Entry 9B1X (electron microscopy, 3.07 A resolution); this record covers chains Y and s of the 54 polymer chains in the assembly.

Chain Y:
Molecule: 23S rRNA
Organism: Mycolicibacterium smegmatis
Sequence (3120 nucleotides; each row starts with the number of its first residue):
     1 UAAGUGUUUAAGGGCGCAUGGUGGAUGCCUUGGCACUGGGAGCCGAUGAA
    51 GGACGUAGGAGGCUGCGAUAAGCCUCGGGGAGCUGUCAACCGAGCGUUGA
   101 UCCGAGGAUGUCCGAAUGGGGAAACCCGGCACGAGUGAUGUCGUGUCACC
   151 AGGCGCUGAAUAUAUAGGCGUCUGGGGGGAACGCGGGGAAGUGAAACAUC
   201 UCAGUACCCGUAGGAAGAGAAAACAAAAUGUGAUUCCGUGAGUAGUGGCG
   251 AGCGAAAGCGGAGGAUGGCUAAACCGUAUGCAUGUGAUACCGGGUAGGGG
   301 UUGUGUGUGCGGGGUUGUGGGACCUAUCUUUCCGGCUCUACCUGGCUGGA
   351 GGGCAGUGAGAAAAUGUUGUGGUUAGCGGAAAUGGCUUGGGAUGGCCUGC
   401 CGUAGACGGUGAGAGCCCGGUACGUGAAAACCCGACGUCUGUCUUGAUGG
   451 UGUUCCCGAGUAGCAGCGGGCCCGUGGAAUCUGCUGUGAAUCUGCCGGGA
   501 CCACCCGGUAAGCCUGAAUACUUCCCAGUGACCGAUAGCGGAUUAGUACC
   551 GUGAGGGAAUGGUGAAAAGUACCCCGGGAGGGGAGUGAAAGAGUACCUGA
   601 AACCGUGCGCUUACAAUCCGUCAGAGCCCUCGACGUGUCGUGGGGUGAUG
   651 GCGUGCCUUUUGAAGAAUGAGCCUGCGAGUCAGGGACAUGUCGCGAGGUU
   701 AACCCGGGUGGGGUAGCCGCAGCGAAAGCGAGUCUGAAUAGGGCGUAUCC
   751 ACACAAGAGUGUGUGGUGUAGUGGUGUGUUCUGGACCCGAAGCGGAGUGA
   801 UCUACCCAUGGCCAGGGUGAAGCGCGGGUAAGACCGCGUGGAGGCCCGAA
   851 CCCACUUAGGUUGAAGACUGAGGGGAUGAGCUGUGGGUAGGGGUGAAAGG
   901 CCAAUCAAACUCCGUGAUAGCUGGUUCUCCCCGAAAUGCAUUUAGGUGCA
   951 GCGUCGCAUGUUUCUUGCCGGAGGUAGAGCUACUGGAUGGCCGAUGGGCC
  1001 CCACAGGGUUACUGACGUCAGCCAAACUCCGAAUGCCGGUAAGUCCAAGA
  1051 GUGCGGCAGUGAGACGGCGGGGGAUAAGCUCCGUGCGUCGAGAGGGAAAC
  1101 AGCCCAGAUCGCCGGCUAAGGCCCCUAAGCGUGUGCUAAGUGGAAAAGGA
  1151 UGUGCAGUCGCGAAGACAACCAGGAGGUUGGCUUAGAAGCAGCCACCCUU
  1201 GAAAGAGUGCGUAAUAGCUCACUGGUCAAGUGAUUGUGCGCCGAUAAUGU
  1251 AGCGGGGCUCAAGCACACCGCCGAAGCCGCGGCAGCCAACGUGUUGGCUG
  1301 GGUAGGGGAGCGUCCUGCAUCCGGUGAAGCCGCCGAGUGAUCGAGUGGUG
  1351 GAGGGUGUGGGAGUGAGAAUGCAGGCAUGAGUAGCGAUUAGGCAAGUGAG
  1401 AACCUUGCCCGCCGAAAGACCAAGGGUUCCUGGGCCAGGCCAGUCCGCCC
  1451 AGGGUGAGUCGGGACCUAAGGCGAGGCCGACAGGCGUAGUCGAUGGACAA
  1501 CGGGUUGAUAUUCCCGUACCCGUGUAUGUGCGUCCAUGAUGAAUCAGCGG
  1551 UACUAACCAUCCAAAACCACCGUGACCGCACCUUUCGGGGUGUGGCGUUG
  1601 GUGGGGCUGCAUGGGACCUUCGUUGGUAGUAGUCAAGCGAUGGGGUGACG
  1651 CAGGAAGGUAGCCGUACCGGUCAGUGGUAAUACCGGGGUAAGCCUGUAGG
  1701 GAGUCAGAUAGGUAAAUCCGUCUGGCAUAUAUCCUGAGAGGUGAUGCAUA
  1751 GCCGAGUGAGGCGAAUUCGGUGAUCCUAUGCUGCCGAGAAAAGCCUCUAG
  1801 CGAGGACAUACACGGCCCGUACCCCAAACCAACACAGGUGGUCAGGUAGA
  1851 GAAUACUAAGGCGUACGAGUGAACUAUGGUUAAGGAACUCGGCAAAAUGC
  1901 CCCCGUAACUUCGGGAGAAGGGGGACCCACAUGGCGUGUAAGCCUUUACG
  1951 GCCCAAGCGUGAGUGGGUGGCACAAACCAGUGAGAAGCGACUGUUUACUA
  2001 AAAACACAGGUCCGUGCGAAGUCGCAAGACGAUGUAUACGGACUGACGCC
  2051 UGCCCGGUGCUGGAAGGUUAAGAGGACCCGUUAACUCCCUUUGGGGGUGA
  2101 AGCGGAGAAUUUAAGCCCCAGUAAACGGCGGUGGUAACUAUAACCAUCCU
  2151 AAGGUAGCGAAAUUCCUUGUCGGGUAAGUUCCGACCUGCACGAAUGGCGU
  2201 AACGACUUCUCAACUGUCUCAACCAUAGACUCGGCGAAAUUGCACUACGA
  2251 GUAAAGAUGCUCGUUACGCGCGGCAGGACGAAAAGACCCCGGGACCUUCA
  2301 CUACAACUUGGUAUUGGUGCUCGAUACGGUUUGUGUAGGAUAGGUGGGAG
  2351 ACUGUGAAGCUCACACGCCAGUGUGGGUGGAGUCGUUGUUGAAAUACCAC
  2401 UCUGAUCGUAUUGGGCCUCUAACCUCGGACCGUAUAUCCGGUUCAGGGAC
  2451 AGUGCCUGGUGGGUAGUUUAACUGGGGCGGUUGCCUCCUAAAAUGUAACG
  2501 GAGGCGCCCAAAGGUUCCCUCAACCUGGACGGCAAUCAGGUGUUGAGUGU
  2551 AAGUGCACAAGGGAGCUUGACUGCGAGACGGACAUGUCGAGCAGGGACGA
  2601 AAGUCGGGACUAGUGAUCCGGCACCUCUGAGUGGAAGGGGUGUCGCUCAA
  2651 CGGAUAAAAGGUACCCCGGGGAUAACAGGCUGAUCUUCCCCAAGAGUCCA
  2701 UAUCGACGGGAUGGUUUGGCACCUCGAUGUCGGCUCGUCGCAUCCUGGGG
  2751 CUGGAGCAGGUCCCAAGGGUUGGGCUGUUCGCCCAUUAAAGCGGCACGCG
  2801 AGCUGGGUUUAGAACGUCGUGAGACAGUUCGGUCUCUAUCCGCCGCGCGC
  2851 GUCAGAAGCUUGAGGAAACCUGUCCCUAGUACGAGAGGACCGGGACGGAC
  2901 GAACCUCUGGUAUACCAGUUGUCCCACCAGGGGCACGGCUGGAUAGCCAC
  2951 GUUCGGACAGGAUAACCGCUGAAAGCAUCUAAGCGGGAAACCUCUUCCAA
  3001 GACCAGGCUUCUCACCCUCUAGGAGGGAUAAGGCCCCCCGCAGACCACGG
  3051 GAUUGAUAGACCAGACCUGGAAGCCUAGUAAUAGGUGCAGGGAACUGGCA
  3101 CUAACCGGCCGAAAACUUAC
Unresolved in the structure: 1, 1543-1626, 2324-2404
Bound ions: Mg2+ site 1 near U7 (its only coordinating residue here); Mg2+ site 2: G13, G14; Mg2+ site 3: G77, G78; Mg2+ site 4: U109, G110; Mg2+ site 5: A116, U117; Mg2+ site 6 near U117 (its only coordinating residue here); Mg2+ site 7 near G152 (its only coordinating residue here); Mg2+ site 8: U163, A164; Mg2+ site 9: G191, U2467; Mg2+ site 10: A194, A196, C197; Mg2+ site 11: A195, A196; Mg2+ site 12 near G204 (its only coordinating residue here); 275 more Mg2+ sites not listed

Chain s:
Protein: Large ribosomal subunit protein bL27
Organism: Mycolicibacterium smegmatis
UniProtKB: A0R150 (RL27_MYCS2); numbering as in UniProt (aligned over 1-88)
Amino-acid sequence (88 residues; each row starts with the number of its first residue):
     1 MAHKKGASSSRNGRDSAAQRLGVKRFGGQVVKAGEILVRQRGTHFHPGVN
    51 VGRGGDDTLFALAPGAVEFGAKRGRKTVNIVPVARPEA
Unresolved in the structure: 1-7, 87-88

How chain Y and chain s interact:
Contacting residue pairs - 64 pairs, chain Y then chain s:
  G757(Y) with Arg85(s), hydrogen bond to the base
  G759(Y) with Lys32(s), base contact; Ala33(s), hydrogen bond to the base
  G970(Y) with Gly27(s), hydrogen bond to the base
  G971(Y) with Phe26(s), sugar contact; Gly27(s), hydrogen bond to the sugar
  A972(Y) with Phe26(s), base contact; Phe69(s), sugar contact
  C1037(Y) with Phe26(s), sugar contact; Gln29(s), hydrogen bond to the sugar
  G1038(Y) with Gly28(s), sugar contact; Gln29(s), sugar contact
  G2479(Y) with Ser9(s), base contact
  C2485(Y) with Ser16(s), phosphate contact; Ala17(s), hydrogen bond to the phosphate; Gln19(s), phosphate contact
  U2486(Y) with Arg14(s), base contact; Asp15(s), base contact; Ser16(s), hydrogen bond to the phosphate; Ala17(s), phosphate contact; Gln19(s), hydrogen bond to the phosphate
  C2487(Y) with Asp15(s), hydrogen bond to the base
  U2494(Y) with Arg20(s), sugar contact; Leu21(s), sugar contact
  G2495(Y) with Ala18(s), phosphate contact; Arg20(s), hydrogen bond to the phosphate
  U2496(Y) with Ala18(s), phosphate contact
  G2501(Y) with Ser10(s), phosphate contact; Asn12(s), hydrogen bond to the phosphate
  A2502(Y) with Asn12(s), hydrogen bond to the phosphate; Arg14(s), hydrogen bond to the base
  G2503(Y) with Arg14(s), hydrogen bond to the base
  G2553(Y) with Arg41(s), base contact
  U2554(Y) with Gly42(s), hydrogen bond to the base
  G2555(Y) with Thr43(s), hydrogen bond to the sugar; His44(s), salt bridge to the phosphate
  A2557(Y) with Arg75(s), salt bridge to the phosphate
  C2558(Y) with Arg73(s), hydrogen bond to the base; Arg75(s), hydrogen bond to the base
  A2560(Y) with Thr43(s), base contact
  G2577(Y) with Ala33(s), hydrogen bond to the sugar; Gly34(s), hydrogen bond to the base; Glu35(s), sugar contact; Ile36(s), base contact
  A2578(Y) with Lys32(s), salt bridge to the phosphate; Glu35(s), hydrogen bond to the sugar; Ile36(s), sugar contact
  C2579(Y) with Lys24(s), hydrogen bond to the phosphate; Arg39(s), hydrogen bond to the sugar
  G2580(Y) with Lys24(s), salt bridge to the phosphate
  G2581(Y) with Arg20(s), salt bridge to the phosphate
  U2587(Y) with Arg39(s), hydrogen bond to the sugar; Asp56(s), hydrogen bond to the sugar
  C2588(Y) with Ile36(s), base contact; Gly55(s), hydrogen bond to the phosphate; Asp56(s), sugar contact; Thr58(s), sugar contact
  G2589(Y) with Gly54(s), phosphate contact; Gly55(s), hydrogen bond to the phosphate; Phe60(s), phosphate contact
  C2610(Y) with Arg41(s), hydrogen bond to the sugar; Asp57(s), sugar contact
  U2611(Y) with Gln19(s), sugar contact; Arg41(s), hydrogen bond to the sugar
Also at the interface, not in a pair above, chain Y (42 interface residues in all): A758, G973, G2480, C2499, G2504, C2556, A2576, A2590, A2609
Also at the interface, not in a pair above, chain s (44 interface residues in all): Ser8, Arg25, Phe45, His46, Arg53, Leu62, Pro64, Lys76

In short:
42 residues of chain Y and 44 residues of chain s are in contact, with 29 hydrogen bonds and 5 salt bridges.
Among the polar pairs are G757(Y)-Arg85(s), G759(Y)-Ala33(s) and G970(Y)-Gly27(s). G13(Y) and G14(Y) form the
Mg2+ site 2.
Chain Y is 23S rRNA and chain s is Large ribosomal subunit protein bL27, both from Mycolicibacterium
smegmatis; the structure, HWS19 strain gidB mutant mycobacterial ribosome, was determined by electron
microscopy.
